9IUT - chains A and B of the 3 polymer chains in the assembly; structure by X-ray diffraction, 2.09 A resolution.

Chain A:
Molecule: H2Mab-250 VH(S112C)-SARAH
From: Mus musculus
Chain sequence (169 residues; numbered -1 to 164 plus 4 insertion-coded residues; 1 number in that range is skipped by the numbering (no residue carries it; nothing is unmodelled there); the number before each row is that of its first residue; a row labelled like 82A-82C holds insertion residues (82A, then the next letters in order); numbers below 1 keep their minus sign (Gly-1 is residue -1)):
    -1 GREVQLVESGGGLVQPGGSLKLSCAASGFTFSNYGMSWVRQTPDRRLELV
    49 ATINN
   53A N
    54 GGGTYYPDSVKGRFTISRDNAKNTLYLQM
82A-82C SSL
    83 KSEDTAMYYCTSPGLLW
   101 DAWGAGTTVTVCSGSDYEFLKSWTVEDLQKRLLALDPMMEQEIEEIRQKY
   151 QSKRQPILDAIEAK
Not modelled in the structure: 163-164
Cystine bridges: Cys22-Cys92

Chain B:
Molecule: H2Mab-250 VL-SARAH(S37C)
From: Mus musculus
Chain sequence (171 residues; each row starts with the number of its first residue; a row labelled like 30A-30E holds insertion residues (30A, then the next letters in order); numbers below 1 keep their minus sign (Gly-1 is residue -1)):
    -1 GRDVVMTQTPLTLSVSIGQPASISCKSSQSLL
30A-30E DSDGR
    31 TYLNWLLQRPGQSPKRLIYLVSKLDSGAPDRFTGSGSGTDFTLKISRVEA
    81 EDLGVYYCWQGTHFPQTFGGGTKLEIKRGSDYEFLKSWTVEDLQKRLLAL
   131 DPMMEQEIEEIRQKYQCKRQPILDAIEAKGTLLG
Not modelled in the structure: -1, 108-113
Cystine bridges: Cys23-Cys88

Chain A / chain B interface:
Contacting residue pairs (95; chain A residue first):
  Gly10(A) - Gln143(B)
  Leu11(A) - Gln143(B)
  Leu11(A) - Gln146(B)
  Leu11(A) - Cys147(B)
  Leu11(A) - Gln150(B)
  Val37(A) - Trp89(B)  hydrophobic
  Val37(A) - Phe98(B)  hydrophobic
  Gln39(A) - Gln38(B)  hydrogen bond
  Gln39(A) - Tyr87(B)  hydrogen bond
  Arg43(A) - Gln38(B)  hydrogen bond
  Arg43(A) - Tyr87(B)  hydrogen bond (backbone-side chain)
  Arg44(A) - Tyr87(B)
  Arg44(A) - Phe98(B)
  Arg44(A) - Gly99(B)  hydrogen bond (side chain-backbone)
  Arg44(A) - Gly100(B)  hydrogen bond (side chain-backbone)
  Leu45(A) - Tyr87(B)  hydrophobic
  Leu45(A) - Phe98(B)
  Leu47(A) - Trp89(B)  hydrophobic
  Leu47(A) - Gln96(B)
  Leu47(A) - Phe98(B)
  Tyr58(A) - Phe94(B)
  Tyr58(A) - Pro95(B)
  Met89(A) - Gln136(B)
  Tyr91(A) - Gln38(B)  hydrogen bond
  Tyr91(A) - Ser43(B)
  Tyr91(A) - Pro44(B)
  Pro95(A) - Arg46(B)  hydrogen bond (backbone-side chain)
  Pro95(A) - Trp89(B)  hydrophobic
  Leu97(A) - Arg46(B)  hydrogen bond (backbone-side chain)
  Leu98(A) - Arg46(B)  hydrogen bond (backbone-side chain)
  Leu98(A) - Tyr49(B)
  Leu98(A) - Asp55(B)
  Trp99(A) - Arg46(B)
  Asp101(A) - Lys45(B)
  Asp101(A) - Arg46(B)  hydrogen bond (side chain-backbone)
  Trp103(A) - Pro44(B)
  Trp103(A) - Trp89(B)  hydrophobic
  Gly104(A) - Ser43(B)  hydrogen bond (backbone-side chain)
  Ala105(A) - Ser43(B)
  Thr108(A) - Gln136(B)  hydrogen bond
  Thr108(A) - Gln143(B)  hydrogen bond (backbone-side chain)
  Val109(A) - Gln143(B)
  Thr110(A) - Gln143(B)  hydrogen bond
  Cys112(A) - Cys147(B)  disulfide
  Tyr117(A) - Pro151(B)  hydrophobic
  Leu120(A) - Pro151(B)
  Leu120(A) - Ile152(B)  hydrophobic
  Lys121(A) - Asp154(B)
  Lys121(A) - Ala155(B)
  Lys121(A) - Ala158(B)
  Lys121(A) - Lys159(B)  hydrogen bond (backbone-side chain)
  Trp123(A) - Lys159(B)  hydrogen bond (backbone-side chain)
  Leu128(A) - Ile152(B)
  Leu128(A) - Ala155(B)  hydrophobic
  Leu128(A) - Ile156(B)  hydrophobic
  Gln129(A) - Ile156(B)
  Arg131(A) - Ile152(B)
  Leu132(A) - Arg149(B)
  Leu132(A) - Ile152(B)  hydrophobic
  Leu132(A) - Leu153(B)  hydrophobic
  Leu135(A) - Tyr145(B)
  Leu135(A) - Lys148(B)
  Leu135(A) - Arg149(B)
  Met138(A) - Tyr145(B)  hydrogen bond (backbone-side chain)
  Met139(A) - Ile141(B)  hydrophobic
  Met139(A) - Arg142(B)
  Met139(A) - Tyr145(B)  hydrogen bond (backbone-side chain)
  Met139(A) - Arg149(B)
  Glu142(A) - Ile141(B)
  Glu142(A) - Lys144(B)  salt bridge
  Glu142(A) - Tyr145(B)  hydrogen bond
  Ile143(A) - Ile141(B)  hydrophobic
  Ile146(A) - Met134(B)  hydrophobic
  Ile146(A) - Glu137(B)
  Ile146(A) - Ile138(B)  hydrophobic
  Ile146(A) - Ile141(B)  hydrophobic
  Arg147(A) - Met134(B)
  Arg147(A) - Ile138(B)
  Lys149(A) - Glu137(B)  salt bridge
  Tyr150(A) - Leu130(B)
  Tyr150(A) - Met133(B)
  Tyr150(A) - Met134(B)  hydrophobic
  Tyr150(A) - Glu137(B)  hydrogen bond
  Arg154(A) - Leu127(B)  hydrogen bond (side chain-backbone)
  Arg154(A) - Leu130(B)
  Arg154(A) - Asp131(B)  salt bridge
  Pro156(A) - Leu115(B)
  Ile157(A) - Leu115(B)
  Ile157(A) - Leu123(B)
  Ile157(A) - Leu127(B)  hydrophobic
  Leu158(A) - Leu127(B)  hydrophobic
  Ala160(A) - Leu123(B)  hydrophobic
  Ile161(A) - Leu123(B)  hydrophobic
  Ile161(A) - Gln124(B)
  Ile161(A) - Leu127(B)  hydrophobic
Other interface residues (no listed pair), chain A (56 interface residues in all): Gly9, Gln13, Glu46, Thr50, Pro60, Thr93, Val111, Val125, Asp136, Lys153
Other interface residues (no listed pair), chain B (49 interface residues in all): Leu36, Gln42, Ser56, Arg126, Glu140
Inter-chain disulfides: Cys112(A)-Cys147(B)

In short:
Chain A and chain B form an interface of 56 and 49 residues respectively, with 1 disulfide bond, 22 hydrogen
bonds and 3 salt bridges. Polar contacts include Glu142(A)-Lys144(B), Lys149(A)-Glu137(B) and
Arg154(A)-Asp131(B).
Chain A is H2Mab-250 VH(S112C)-SARAH and chain B is H2Mab-250 VL-SARAH(S37C), both from Mus musculus; the
structure, Crystal structure of cancer-specific anti-HER2 antibody H2Mab-250 in complex with epitope peptide,
was determined by X-ray diffraction.
